Entry 6QL6 (electron microscopy, 2.90 A resolution); this record covers chains A and L of the 12 polymer chains in the assembly.

# Chain A
Name: Fatty acid synthase subunit alpha
From: Saccharomyces cerevisiae
Notes: EC 2.3.1.86, 1.1.1.100, 2.3.1.41
UniProtKB: P19097 (FAS2_YEAST); numbering as in UniProt (aligned over 1-1887)
Chain sequence (1887 residues; each row starts with the number of its first residue):
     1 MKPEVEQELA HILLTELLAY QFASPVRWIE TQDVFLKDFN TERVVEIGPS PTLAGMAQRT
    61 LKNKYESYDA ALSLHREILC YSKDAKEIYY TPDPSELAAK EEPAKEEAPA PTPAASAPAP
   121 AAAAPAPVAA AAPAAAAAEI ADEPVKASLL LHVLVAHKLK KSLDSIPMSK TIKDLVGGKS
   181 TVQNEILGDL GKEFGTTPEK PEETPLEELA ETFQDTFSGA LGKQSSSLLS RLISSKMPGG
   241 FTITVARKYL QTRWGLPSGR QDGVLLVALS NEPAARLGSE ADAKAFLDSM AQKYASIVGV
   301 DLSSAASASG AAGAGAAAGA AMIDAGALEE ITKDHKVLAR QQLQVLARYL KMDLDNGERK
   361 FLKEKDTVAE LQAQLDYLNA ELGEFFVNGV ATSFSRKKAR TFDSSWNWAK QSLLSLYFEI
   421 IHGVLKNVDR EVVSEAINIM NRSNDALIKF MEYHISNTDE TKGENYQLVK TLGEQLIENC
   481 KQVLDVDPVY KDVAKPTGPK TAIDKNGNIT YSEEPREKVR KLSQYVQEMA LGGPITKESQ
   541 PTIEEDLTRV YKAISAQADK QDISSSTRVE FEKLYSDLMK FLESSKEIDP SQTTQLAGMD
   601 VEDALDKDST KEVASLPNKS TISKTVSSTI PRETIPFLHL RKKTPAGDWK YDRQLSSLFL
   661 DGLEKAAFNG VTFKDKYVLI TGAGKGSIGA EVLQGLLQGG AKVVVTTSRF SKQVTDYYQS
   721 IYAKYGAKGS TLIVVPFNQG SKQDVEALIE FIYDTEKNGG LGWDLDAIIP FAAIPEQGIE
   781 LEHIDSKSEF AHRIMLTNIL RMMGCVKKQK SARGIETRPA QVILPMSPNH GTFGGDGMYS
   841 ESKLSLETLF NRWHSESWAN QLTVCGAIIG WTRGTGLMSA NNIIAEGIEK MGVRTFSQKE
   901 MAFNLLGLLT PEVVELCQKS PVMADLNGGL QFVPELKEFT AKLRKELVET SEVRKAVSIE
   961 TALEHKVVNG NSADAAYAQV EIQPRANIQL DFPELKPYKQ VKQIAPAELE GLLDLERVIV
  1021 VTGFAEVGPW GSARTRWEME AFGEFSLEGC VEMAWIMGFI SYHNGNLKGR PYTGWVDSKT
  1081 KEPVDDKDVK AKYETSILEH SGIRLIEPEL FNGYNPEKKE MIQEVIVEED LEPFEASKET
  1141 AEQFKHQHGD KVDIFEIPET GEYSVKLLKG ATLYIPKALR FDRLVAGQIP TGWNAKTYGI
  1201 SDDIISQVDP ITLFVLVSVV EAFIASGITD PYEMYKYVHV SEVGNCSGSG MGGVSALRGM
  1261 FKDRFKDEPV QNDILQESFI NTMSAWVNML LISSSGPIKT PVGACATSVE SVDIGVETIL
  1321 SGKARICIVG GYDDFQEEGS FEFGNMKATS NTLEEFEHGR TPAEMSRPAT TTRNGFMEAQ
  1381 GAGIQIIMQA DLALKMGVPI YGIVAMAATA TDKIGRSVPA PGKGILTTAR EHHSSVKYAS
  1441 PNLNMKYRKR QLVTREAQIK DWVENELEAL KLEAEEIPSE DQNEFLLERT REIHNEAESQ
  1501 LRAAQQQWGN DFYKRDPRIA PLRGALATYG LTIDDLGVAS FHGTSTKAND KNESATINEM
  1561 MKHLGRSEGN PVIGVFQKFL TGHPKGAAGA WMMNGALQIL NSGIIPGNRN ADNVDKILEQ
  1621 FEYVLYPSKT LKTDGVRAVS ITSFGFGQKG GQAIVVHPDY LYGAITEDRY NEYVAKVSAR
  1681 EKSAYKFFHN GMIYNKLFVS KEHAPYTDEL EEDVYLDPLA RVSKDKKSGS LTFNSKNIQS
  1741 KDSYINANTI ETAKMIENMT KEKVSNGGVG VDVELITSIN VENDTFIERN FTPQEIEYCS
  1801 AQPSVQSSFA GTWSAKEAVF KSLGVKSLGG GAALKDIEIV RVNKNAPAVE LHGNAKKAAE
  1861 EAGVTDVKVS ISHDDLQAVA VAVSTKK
Not modelled in the structure: 95-139, 303-327, 540-598, 1887
Covalently attached groups: compound J8T linked to Ser180
Small-molecule neighbours: J8T ([(3R)-4-azanyl-2,2-dimethyl-3-oxidanyl-4-oxidanylidene-butyl] dihydrogen phosphate): Met1346, Ser1417, Pro1419, Ala1420, Pro1421, Thr1546, Ala1548
UniProt features mapped onto this chain:
  - active site (For beta-ketoacyl synthase activity): Cys1305, His1542, His1583
  - binding site (acetyl-CoA): Asp1772 to Glu1774, Tyr1798, Ser1808, Glu1817 to Ser1827, Arg1841 to Lys1844, Ile1871 to His1873
  - binding site (Mg(2+)): Asp1772, Val1773, Glu1774, Ser1872, His1873
  - modified residue: Ser50 (Phosphoserine), Ser180 (O-(pantetheine 4'-phosphoryl)serine), Ser523 (Phosphoserine), Ser958 (Phosphoserine), Ser1440 (Phosphoserine)
  - cross-link: Lys37 (Glycyl lysine isopeptide (Lys-Gly) (interchain with G-Cter in ubiquitin))

# Chain L
Name: Fatty acid synthase subunit beta
From: Saccharomyces cerevisiae
Notes: EC 2.3.1.86, 4.2.1.59, 1.3.1.9, 2.3.1.38, 2.3.1.39, 3.1.2.14
UniProtKB: P07149 (FAS1_YEAST); aligned to UniProt positions 5-2030 over residues 5-2036 (the alignment contains insertions or deletions, so no single offset holds)
Chain sequence (2040 residues; each row starts with the number of its first residue; note: 6 numbers in that range are skipped by the numbering (no residue carries them; nothing is unmodelled there)):
     5 STRPLTLSHG SLEHVLLVPT ASFFIASQLQ EQFNKILPEP TEGFAADDEP TTPAELVGKF
    65 LGYVSSLVEP SKVGQFDQVL NLCLTEFENC YLEGNDIHAL AAKLLQENDT TLVKTKELIK
   125 NYITARIMAK RPFDKKSNSA LFRAVGEGNA QLVAIFGGQG NTDDYFEELR DLYQTYHVLV
   185 GDLIKFSAET LSELIRTTLD AEKVFTQGLN ILEWLENPSN TPDKDYLLSI PISCPLIGVI
   245 QLAHYVVTAK LLGFTPGELR SYLKGATGHS QGLVTAVAIA ETDSWESFFV SVRKAITVLF
   305 FIGVRCYEAY PNTSLPPSIL EDSLENNEGV PSPMLSISNL TQEQVQDYVN KTNSHLPAGK
   365 QVEISLVNGA KNLVVSGPPQ SLYGLNLTLR KAKAPSGLDQ SRIPFSERKL KFSNRFLPVA
   425 SPFHSHLLVP ASDLINKDLV KNNVSFNAKD IQIPVYDTFD GSDLRVLSGS ISERIVDCII
   485 RLPVKWETTT QFKATHILDF GPGGASGLGV LTHRNKDGTG VRVIVAGTLD INPDDDYGFK
   545 QEIFDVTSNG LKKNPNWLEE YHPKLIKNKS GKIFVETKFS KLIGRPPLLV PGMTPCTVSP
   605 DFVAATTNAG YTIELAGGGY FSAAGMTAAI DSVVSQIEKG STFGINLIYV NPFMLQWGIP
   665 LIKELRSKGY PIQFLTIGAG VPSLEVASEY IETLGLKYLG LKPGSIDAIS QVINIAKAHP
   725 NFPIALQWTG GRGGGHHSFE DAHTPMLQMY SKIRRHPNIM LIFGSGFGSA DDTYPYLTGE
   785 WSTKFDYPPM PFDGFLFGSR VMIAKEVKTS PDAKKCIAAC TGVPDDKWEQ TYKKPTGGIV
   845 TVRSEMGEPI HKIATRGVML WKEFDETIFN LPKNKLVPTL EAKRDYIISR LNADFQKPWF
   905 ATVNGQARDL ATMTYEEVAK RLVELMFIRS TNSWFDVTWR TFTGDFLRRV EERFTKSKTL
   965 SLIQSYSLLD KPDEAIEKVF NAYPAAREQF LNAQDIDHFL SMCQNPMQKP VPFVPVLDRR
  1025 FEIFFKKDSL WQSEHLEAVV DQDVQRTCIL HGPVAAQFTK VIDEPIKSIM DGIHDGHIKK
  1085 LLHQYYGDDE SKIPAVEYFG GESPVD
  1117 VQSDSEDSAV FKATSSTDEE SWFKALAGSE INWRHASFLC SFITQDKMFV SNPIRKVFKP
  1177 SQGMVVEISN GNTSSKTVVT LSEPVQGELK PTVILKLLKE NIIQMEMIEN RTMDGKPVSL
  1237 PLLYNFNPDN GFAPISEVME DRNQRIKEMY WKLWIDEPFN LDFDPRDVIK GKDFEITAKE
  1297 VYDFTHAVGN NCEDFVSRPD RTMLAPMDFA IVVGWRAIIK AIFPNTVDGD LLKLVHLSNG
  1357 YKMIPGAKPL QVGDVVSTTA VIESVVNQPT GKIVDVVGTL SRNGKPVMEV TSSFFYRGNY
  1417 TDFENTFQKT VEPVYQMHIK TSKDIAVLRS KEWFQLDDED FDLLNKTLTF ETETEVTFKN
  1477 ANIFSSVKCF GPIKVELPTK ETVEIGIVDY EAGASHGNPV VDFLKRNGST LEQKVNLENP
  1537 IPIAVLDSYT PSTNEPYARV SGDLNPIHVS RHFASYANLP GTITHGMFSS ASVRALIENW
  1597 AADSVSSRVR GYTCQFVDMV LPNTALKTSI QHVGMINGRK LIKFETRNED DVVVLTGEAE
  1657 IEQPVTTFVF TGQGSQEQGM GMDLYKTSKA AQDVWNRADN HFKDTYGFSI LDIVINNPVN
  1717 LTIHFGGEKG KRIRENYSAM IFETIVDGKL KTEKIFKEIN EHSTSYTFRS EKGLLSATQF
  1777 TQPALTLMEK AAFEDLKSKG LIPADATFAG HSLGEYAALA SLADVMSIES LVEVVFYRGM
  1837 TMQVAVPRDE LGRSNYGMIA INPGRVAASF SQEALQYVVE RVGKRTGWLV EIVNYNVENQ
  1897 QYVAAGDLRA LDTVTNVLNF IKLQKIDIIE LQKSLSLEEV EGHLFEIIDE ASKKSAVKPR
  1957 PLKLERGFAC IPLVGISVPF HSTYLMNGVK PFKSFLKKNI IKENVKVARL AGKYIPNLTA
  2017 KPFQVTKEYF QDVYDLTGSE PIKEIIDNWE KYEQ
Not modelled in the structure: 1117-1120
Small-molecule neighbours: FMN (flavin mononucleotide): Pro595, Gly596, Met597, Thr598, Pro599, Asn650, Ile652, Gly682, Ala683, Lys706, Thr733, Arg736, Gly737, Gly738, Gly739, Ser769, Gly770, Leu800, Phe801, Gly802, Ser803, Met806, Leu1054, His1055, Gly1056, Ala1059
UniProt features mapped onto this chain:
  - active site: Ser274 (For acetyltransferase activity)
  - modified residue: Thr733 (Phosphothreonine)

# How chain A and chain L interact
Residue-residue contacts (5):
  Thr817(A) - His1720(L)  hydrogen bond (side chain-backbone)
  Thr817(A) - Gly1722(L)  hydrogen bond (backbone-backbone)
  Arg818(A) - His1720(L)
  Gln918(A) - Gly1723(L)  hydrogen bond (side chain-backbone)
  Gln918(A) - Lys1727(L)  hydrogen bond
Other interface residues (no listed pair), chain A (5 interface residues in all): Pro819, Glu915
Other interface residues (no listed pair), chain L (7 interface residues in all): Phe1721, Lys1725, Gly1726

# In short
Chain A and chain L form an interface of 5 and 7 residues respectively; the contacts include 4 hydrogen bonds.
Among the polar pairs are Thr817(A)-His1720(L), Gln918(A)-Gly1723(L) and Gln918(A)-Lys1727(L). Ligands of
chain A: compound J8T. Ligands of chain L: flavin mononucleotide.
Here chain A is Fatty acid synthase subunit alpha and chain L is Fatty acid synthase subunit beta, both from
Saccharomyces cerevisiae. Entry 6QL6 (Structure of Fatty acid synthase complex from Saccharomyces cerevisiae
at 2.9 Angstrom) was determined by electron microscopy together with 6QL5, 6QL7 and 6QL9 from the same study.
